PDB entry 4QLS | X-ray diffraction, 2.80 A resolution | chains R and S of the 28 polymer chains in the assembly

Chain R:
Molecule: Proteasome subunit alpha type-5
From: Saccharomyces cerevisiae
Notes: EC 3.4.25.1
Reference sequence: P32379 (PSA5_YEAST); residues -7 to 252 here correspond to UniProt positions 1-260 (UniProt number = residue number + 8)
Chain sequence (260 residues; row label = number of the first residue in the row; numbers below 1 keep their minus sign (Met-7 is residue -7)):
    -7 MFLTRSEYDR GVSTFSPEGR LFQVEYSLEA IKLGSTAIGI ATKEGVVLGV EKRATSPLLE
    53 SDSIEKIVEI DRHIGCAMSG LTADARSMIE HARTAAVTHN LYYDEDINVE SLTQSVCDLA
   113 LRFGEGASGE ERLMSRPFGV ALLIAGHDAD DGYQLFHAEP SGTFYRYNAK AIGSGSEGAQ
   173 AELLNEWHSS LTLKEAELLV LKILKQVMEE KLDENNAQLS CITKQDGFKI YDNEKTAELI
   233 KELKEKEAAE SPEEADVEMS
Not modelled in the structure: -7 to 0, 118-124, 243-252

Chain S:
Molecule: Proteasome subunit alpha type-6
From: Saccharomyces cerevisiae
Notes: EC 3.4.25.1
Reference sequence: P40302 (PSA6_YEAST); residues 0-233 here correspond to UniProt positions 1-234 (UniProt number = residue number + 1)
Chain sequence (234 residues; row label = number of the first residue in the row; numbering starts at 0):
     0 MFRNNYDGDT VTFSPTGRLF QVEYALEAIK QGSVTVGLRS NTHAVLVALK RNADELSSYQ
    60 KKIIKCDEHM GLSLAGLAPD ARVLSNYLRQ QCNYSSLVFN RKLAVERAGH LLCDKAQKNT
   120 QSYGGRPYGV GLLIIGYDKS GAHLLEFQPS GNVTELYGTA IGARSQGAKT YLERTLDTFI
   180 KIDGNPDELI KAGVEAISQS LRDESLTVDN LSIAIVGKDT PFTIYDGEAV AKYI
Not modelled in the structure: 0-2
Swiss-Prot annotation at these positions:
  - modified residue: Ser13 (Phosphoserine)
  - cross-link: Lys190 (Glycyl lysine isopeptide (Lys-Gly) (interchain with G-Cter in ubiquitin))

Chain R / chain S interface:
Residue-residue contacts (43):
  Arg2(R) with Gly7(S)
  Ser5(R) with Arg125(S)
  Thr6(R) with Gly7(S), hydrogen bond (side chain-backbone); Gln20(S)
  Phe7(R) with Gln20(S), hydrogen bond (backbone-side chain); Tyr23(S); Ala24(S), hydrophobic; Leu76(S), hydrophobic; Arg125(S); Pro126(S); Gly128(S)
  Ser8(R) with Tyr23(S)
  Pro9(R) with Tyr23(S), hydrophobic; Glu26(S)
  Glu10(R) with Glu26(S)
  Gly11(R) with Tyr23(S); Ala27(S)
  Leu13(R) with Arg125(S)
  Gln106(R) with Arg81(S), hydrogen bond
  Asp110(R) with Arg81(S), salt bridge
  Leu113(R) with Arg125(S)
  Ser153(R) with Pro78(S)
  Gly154(R) with Pro78(S)
  Thr155(R) with Gln59(S)
  Phe156(R) with Gln59(S)
  Tyr157(R) with Arg50(S), hydrogen bond (side chain-backbone); Ala52(S); Ser56(S); Ser57(S); Gln59(S)
  Arg158(R) with Ser56(S); Ser57(S), hydrogen bond (backbone-backbone)
  Tyr159(R) with Ala52(S); Asp53(S); Leu55(S); Ser56(S)
  Asn160(R) with Leu55(S), hydrogen bond (backbone-backbone)
  Ala161(R) with Leu55(S)
  Gln172(R) with Asp53(S), hydrogen bond
  Leu175(R) with Leu55(S)
  Leu176(R) with Glu54(S); Leu55(S)
  Trp179(R) with Leu55(S), hydrophobic
Interface residues without a listed pair, chain R (27 interface residues in all): Gly3, Glu117
Interface residues without a listed pair, chain S (27 interface residues in all): Asp6, Gln30, Asn51, Asp79, Tyr122, Gly123, Gly124

In short:
The chain R/chain S interface involves 27 residues from each chain; the contacts include 7 hydrogen bonds and
1 salt bridge. Polar pairs include Asp110(R)-Arg81(S), Thr6(R)-Gly7(S) and Phe7(R)-Gln20(S).
Here chain R is Proteasome subunit alpha type-5 and chain S is Proteasome subunit alpha type-6, both from
Saccharomyces cerevisiae. Entry 4QLS (yCP in complex with tripeptidic epoxyketone inhibitor 11) was determined
by X-ray diffraction together with 4QLQ, 4QLT, 4QLU and 4QLV from the same study.
